1WSB - chain A; structure by X-ray diffraction, 1.80 A resolution.

[Chain A]
Protein: Flavodoxin
From: Desulfovibrio vulgaris
UniProtKB: P00323 (FLAV_DESVH); numbering as in UniProt (aligned over 1-148)
Sequence (148 residues; each row starts with the number of its first residue):
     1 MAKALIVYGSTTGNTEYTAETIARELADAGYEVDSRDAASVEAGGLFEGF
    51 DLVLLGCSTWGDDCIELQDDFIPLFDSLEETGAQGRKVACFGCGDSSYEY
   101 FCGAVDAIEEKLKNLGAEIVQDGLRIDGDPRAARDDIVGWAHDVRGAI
Unresolved in the structure: 1
Differences from the reference sequence: engineered mutation Cys64 (Ser in P00323)
Residues lining bound ligands: FMN (flavin mononucleotide): Gly9, Ser10, Thr11, Thr12, Gly13, Asn14, Thr15, Glu16, Ser58, Thr59, Trp60, Gly61, Asp62, Cys64, Gln68, Cys93, Gly94, Asp95, Tyr98, Tyr100, Phe101, Cys102

[In short]
Bound to chain A: flavin mononucleotide.
Chain A is Flavodoxin (Desulfovibrio vulgaris); the structure, Flavodoxin mutant- S64C, was determined by
X-ray diffraction (same publication as 1WSW, 1XYV and 1XYY).
